3PIX - chain A; structure by X-ray diffraction, 1.85 A resolution.

# Chain A
Protein: Tyrosine-protein kinase BTK
Source organism: Homo sapiens
Notes: EC 2.7.10.2
UniProt: Q06187 (BTK_HUMAN); residue numbers follow UniProt; this construct covers 387-659
Chain sequence (274 residues; row label = number of the first residue in the row):
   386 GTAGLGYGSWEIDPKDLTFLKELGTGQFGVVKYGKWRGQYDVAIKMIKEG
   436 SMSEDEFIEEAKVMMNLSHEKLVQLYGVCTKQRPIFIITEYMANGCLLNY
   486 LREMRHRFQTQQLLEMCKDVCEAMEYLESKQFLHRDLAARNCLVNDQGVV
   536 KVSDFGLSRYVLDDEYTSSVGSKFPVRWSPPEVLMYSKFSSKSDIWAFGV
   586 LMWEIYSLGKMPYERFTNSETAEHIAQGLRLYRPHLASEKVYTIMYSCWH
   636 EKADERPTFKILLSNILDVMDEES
Not modelled in the structure: 386-390, 659
Sequence notes: expression tag (386)
Ligand contacts: 2-Isopropyl-7- (027; 7-(4-methylpiperazin-1-yl)-4-[(5-methyl-1H-pyrazol-3-yl)amino]-2-(propan-2-yl)phthalazin-1(2H)-one): L408, V416, A428, T474, E475, Y476, M477, A478, N479, G480, L528, V546, L547
Curated features (UniProtKB/Swiss-Prot):
  - motif: W581 to W588 (CAV1-binding)
  - active site: D521 (Proton acceptor)
  - binding site (ATP): L408 to V416, K430
  - binding site (clofedanol): T474 to M477, L542
  - binding site (dasatinib): T474 to M477
  - modified residue: Y551 (Phosphotyrosine), S604 (Phosphoserine), Y617 (Phosphotyrosine), S623 (Phosphoserine), S659 (Phosphoserine)
  - natural variant: L408 (L408P: In XLA), G414 (G414R: In XLA), Y418 (Y418H: In XLA), I429 (I429N: In XLA), K430 (K430E: In XLA; K430R: In XLA), E445 (E445D: In XLA), G462 (G462D: In XLA; G462V: In XLA), Y476 (Y476D: In XLA), M477 (M477R: In XLA), C481 (C481S: Found in patients with chronic lymphocytic leukemia; uncertain significance), C502 (C502F: In XLA; C502W: In XLA), C506 (C506R: In XLA; C506Y: In XLA), 36 further natural variant entries in UniProt
  - mutagenesis: Y551 (Y551F: Loss of phosphorylation of GTF2I), Y617 (Y617E: Defective in mediating calcium response)
From the paper describing this entry:
  - binding site for 2-Isopropyl-7-: G480, V546, L547
  - conformationally variable residues (loop rearrangement): L542 to L547, D549 to S554

# Summary
Chain A binds 2-Isopropyl-7-. From UniProt: active-site residue D521, 10 ATP-binding residues, 5
clofedanol-binding residues and 4 dasatinib-binding residues. From the paper: a binding site for
2-Isopropyl-7- at G480, V546 and L547; conformational variability at L542 and D549.
Chain A is Tyrosine-protein kinase BTK (Homo sapiens); the structure, Crystal structure of BTK kinase domain
complexed with 2-Isopropyl-7-(4-methyl-piperazin-1-yl)-4-(5-methyl-2H-pyrazol-3-ylamino)-2H-phthalazin-1-one,
was determined by X-ray diffraction, deposited together with 3PIY, 3PIZ, 3PJ1, 3PJ2 and 3PJ3.
